PDB entry 4MHH | X-ray diffraction, 3.56 A resolution | chains A and F of the 12 polymer chains in the assembly

== Chain A ==
Molecule: Hemagglutinin HA1 chain
Organism: Influenza A virus
Notes: fragment: receptor binding domain
UniProt: Q6DQ33 (Q6DQ33_9INFA); the construct lacks a stretch of the UniProt sequence, so the offset changes along the chain: 11-55 = UniProt 17-61; 56-83 = UniProt 63-90; 84-96 = UniProt 92-104; 97-125 = UniProt 106-134; 3 more segments
Amino-acid sequence (334 residues; each row starts with the number of its first residue; a row labelled like 125A-125B holds insertion residues (125A, then the next letters in order)):
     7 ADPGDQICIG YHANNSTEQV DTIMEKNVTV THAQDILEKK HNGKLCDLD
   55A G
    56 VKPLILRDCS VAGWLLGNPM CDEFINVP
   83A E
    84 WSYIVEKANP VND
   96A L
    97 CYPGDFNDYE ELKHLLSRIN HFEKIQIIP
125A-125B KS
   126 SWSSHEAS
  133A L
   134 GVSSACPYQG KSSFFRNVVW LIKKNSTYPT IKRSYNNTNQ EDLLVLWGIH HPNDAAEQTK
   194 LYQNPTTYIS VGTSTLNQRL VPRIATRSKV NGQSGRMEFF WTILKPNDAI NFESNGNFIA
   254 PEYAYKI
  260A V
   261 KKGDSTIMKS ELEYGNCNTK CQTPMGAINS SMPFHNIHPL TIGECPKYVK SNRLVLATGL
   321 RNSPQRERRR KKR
Not modelled in the structure: 7, 325-333
Cystine bridges: Cys52-Cys277, Cys64-Cys76, Cys97-Cys139, Cys281-Cys305
Covalently attached groups: N-acetylglucosamine (NAG) linked to Asn21, Asn33, Asn158, Asn169, Asn289
Construct notes: expression tag (7-10)

== Chain F ==
Molecule: Hemagglutinin HA2 chain
Organism: Influenza A virus
Notes: fragment: membrane fusion domain
UniProt: Q6DQ33 (Q6DQ33_9INFA); residues 1-174 here correspond to UniProt positions 347-520 (UniProt number = residue number + 346)
Amino-acid sequence (181 residues; numbered 1 to 181; the number before each row is that of its first residue):
     1 GLFGAIAGFI EGGWQGMVDG WYGYHHSNEQ GSGYAADKES TQKAIDGVTN KVNSIIDKMN
    61 TQFEAVGREF NNLERRIENL NKKMEDGFLD VWTYNAELLV LMENERTLDF HDSNVKNLYD
   121 KVRLQLRDNA KELGNGCFEF YHKCDNECME SVRNGTYDYP QYSEEARLKR EEISSGRLVP
   181 R
Not modelled in the structure: 178-181
Cystine bridges: Cys144-Cys148
Covalently attached groups: N-acetylglucosamine (NAG) linked to Asn154
Construct notes: expression tag (175-181)

== How chain A and chain F interact ==
Residue-residue contacts (9):
  Ile29(A) with Asn50(F); Lys51(F), hydrogen bond (backbone-backbone); Ser54(F), hydrogen bond (backbone-side chain); Glu103(F)
  Met30(A) with Gly47(F); Asn50(F), hydrogen bond (backbone-side chain); Lys51(F); Phe110(F), hydrophobic
  Lys32(A) with Ser54(F), hydrogen bond
Other interface residues (no listed pair), chain A (4 interface residues in all): Glu31

== Summary ==
4 residues of chain A and 6 residues of chain F are in contact; the contacts include 4 hydrogen bonds. Polar
contacts include Ile29(A)-Ser54(F), Met30(A)-Asn50(F) and Lys32(A)-Ser54(F). N-acetylglucosamine is covalently
linked to Asn21(A), Asn33(A), Asn158(A), Asn169(A) and Asn289(A). Covalently linked N-acetylglucosamine: at
Asn154(F).
Here chain A is Hemagglutinin HA1 chain and chain F is Hemagglutinin HA2 chain, both from Influenza A virus.
Entry 4MHH (Crystal structure of Fab H5M9 in complex with influenza virus hemagglutinin from A/Viet
Nam/1203/2004 (H5N1)) was determined by X-ray diffraction, deposited together with 4MHI and 4MHJ.
